PDB entry 8P8B | electron microscopy, 2.90 A resolution | chains 3 and i of the 38 polymer chains in the assembly

[Chain 3]
Molecule: 23S ribosomal RNA
Organism: Mycoplasmoides pneumoniae M129
Sequence (2907 nucleotides; each row starts with the number of its first residue):
     1 UACAAUAAGU UACUAAGGGC UUAUGGUGGA UGCCUUGGCA CUAAUAGGCG AUGAAGGACG
    61 UGUUAACCUG CGAUAAGCUU CGGGUAGGUG GUAAGAACCU CAGAUCCGGA GAUUUCCGAA
   121 UGGAGCAAUC CGGUAGUUGG AAACAGCUAU CAUUAAUUGA UGAAUAAAUA GUCAAUUAAA
   181 GCAAUACGUG GUGAAGUGAA ACAUCUCAGU AGCCACAGGA AAAGAAAACG AAUGUGAUUC
   241 CGUGUGUAGU GGCGAGCGAA AGCGGAACAG GCCAAACUUA UCAUUAGAUA GGGGUUGUAG
   301 GGCUUGCAAU GUGGACUUGA AAACGAUAGA AGAAGCUGUU GGAAAGCAGC GCGCAAAAGG
   361 GUGAUAGCCC CGUAUUUGAA AUUGUUUUCA UACCUAGCGA GAUCCCUGAG UAGCUCGGAA
   421 AACGUUAUUU UGAGUGAAUC UGCCCAGACC AUUGGGUAAG CCUAAAUACU AAUUAGUGAC
   481 CGAUAGCGAA ACAGUACCGU GAGGGAAAGG UGAAAAGAAC CCAGAGAUGG GAGUGAAAUA
   541 GAUUCUGAAA CCAUAUGCCU ACAACGUGUC AGAGCACAUU AAUGUGUGAU GGCGUGCGUU
   601 UUGAAGUAUG AGCCGGCGAG UUAUGAUAGC AAGCGUUAGU UAACCAGGAG AUGGGGAGCU
   661 GUAGCGAAAG CGAGUUUUAA AAGAGCGUUU GUUUGUUAUU AUAGACCCGA AACGGGUUGA
   721 GCUAGUCAUG AGCAGGUUGA AGGUUGAGUA ACAUCAACUG GAGGACCGAA CCGACUCUCG
   781 UUGAAACGAU AGCGGAUGAC UUGUGAUUAG GGGUGAAAUU CCAAUCGAAA UCCGUGAUAG
   841 CUGGUUCUCG UCGAAAUAGC UUUAAGGCUA GCGUGAGAUC ACAAAUAAGU GGAGGUAAAG
   901 CUACUGAAUG UAUGAUGGCG CCACCUAGGC GUACUGAAUA CAAUUAAACU CUGAAUGCCA
   961 UUUAUUUUAU UCUCGCAGUC AGACAGUGGG GGAUAAGCUU CAUUGUCAAG AGGGGAAGAG
  1021 CCCAGAUCAU UAAAUAAGGU CCCCAAAAUA UACUAAGUGG AAAAGGAUGU GAAAGUGCUA
  1081 AAACAGCAAG GAUGUUGGCU UAGAAGCAGC CAUCGUUUAA AGAGUGCGUA ACAGCUCACU
  1141 UGUCGAGUGU UUUUGCGCCG AAGAUGUAAC GGGGCUAAGU AUAUUACCGA AUUUAUGGAU
  1201 AAGAUUUAUA UCUUGUGGUA GACGAGCGUU GUAUUGGAGU UGAAGUCAAA GCGUGAGCAU
  1261 UGGUGGAUCC AAUACAAGUG AGAAUGCCGG CAUGAGUAAC GCUUGGGAGU GAGAAUCUCC
  1321 CAAACCGAUU GACUAAGGUU UCCUGGACCA GGGUCGUCCU UCCAGGGUUA GUCUGGACCU
  1381 AAGCUGAGGC UGAAAAGCGU AGGCGAUGGA CAACAGGUUA AUAUUCCUGU ACUUACAGUU
  1441 AGACUGAUGG AGUGACAAAG AAGGUUUUCC ACCCCCAUAA UUGGAUUUGG GGAUAAAUCA
  1501 UAAGGUGGUA CAAUAGGCAA AUCCGUUGUG CAUAACAUUG AGUGAUGAUG UCGAGUGAAU
  1561 GAGUGAUCAA GUAGCGAAGG UGGUAUUAAU CAUGCUUUCA AGAAAAGCUU CUAGGGUUAA
  1621 UCUAGCUGUA ACCAGUACCG AGAACGAACA CACGUAGUCA AGGAGAGGAU CCUAAGGUUA
  1681 GCGAGUGAAC UAUAGCCAAG GAACUCUGCA AAUUAACCCC GUAAGUUAGC GAGAAGGGGU
  1741 GCUUAUGUAA AAGUAAGCCG CAGUGAAGAA CGAGGGGGGA CUGUUUAACU AAAACACAAC
  1801 UCUAUGCCAA ACCGUAAGGU GAUGUAUAUG GGGUGACACC UGCCCAGUGC UGGAAGGUUA
  1861 AAGAAGGAGG UUAGCGCAAG CGAAGCUUUU AACUGAAGCC CCAGUGAACG GCGGCCGUAA
  1921 CUAUAACGGU CCUAAGGUAG CGAAAUUCCU AGUCGGGUAA AUUCCGUCCC GCUUGAAUGG
  1981 UGUAACCAUC UCUUGACUGU CUCGGCUAUA GACUCGGUGA AAUCCAGGUA CGGGUGAAGA
  2041 CACCCGUUAG GCGCAACGGG ACGGAAAGAC CCCGUGAAGC UUUACUGUAG CUUAAUAUUG
  2101 AUCAGGACAU UAUCAUGUAG AGAAUAGGUA GGAGCAAUCG AUGCAAGUUC GCUAGGACUU
  2161 GUUGAUGCGA AAGGUGGAAU ACUACCCUUG GUUGUGUGCU GUUCUAAUUG GUAACUGUUA
  2221 UCCAGUUUCA AGACAGUGUU AGGUGGGCAG UUUGACUGGG GCGGUCGCCU CCUAAAAGGU
  2281 AACGGAGGCG UACAAAGGUA CCUUCAGUAC GGUUGGAAAU CGUAUGUAGA GUGUAAUGGU
  2341 GUAAGGGUGC UUGACUGUGA GACAUACAGG UCGAACAGGU GAGAAAUCAG GUCAUAGUGA
  2401 UCCGGUGGUC CAGUAUGGAA UGGCCAUCGC UCAACGGAUA AAAGCUACUC CGGGGAUAAC
  2461 AGGCUGAUAC UGCCCAAGAG UUCAUAUCGA CGGCAGUGUU UGGCACCUCG AUGUCGACUC
  2521 AUCUCAUCCU CGAGCUGAAG CAGGUUCGAA GGGUUCGGCU GUUCGCCGAU UAAAGAGAUA
  2581 CGUGAGUUGG GUUCAAACCG UCGUGAGACA GGUUGGUCCC UAUCUAUUGU GCCCGUAGGA
  2641 AGAUUGAAGA GUGUUGCUUC UAGUACGAGA GGACCGAAGC GAGGACACCU CUUAUGCUCC
  2701 AGUUGUAGCG CCAGCUGCAC CGCUGGGUAG UAACGUGUCU AUUAGAUAAA CGCUGAAAGC
  2761 AUCUAAGUGU GAAACUAUCU CAAAGAUUAA UCUUCCCAUU UCGCAAGAAA GUAAGAGCCG
  2821 UCAAAGACGA UGACGUUGAU AGGUUACAGG UGUAAGCAUA GUGAUAUGUU GAGCUGAGUA
  2881 AUACUAAUUG CUCGAGGACU UAUUGGA
Unresolved in the structure: 1-7, 2901-2907
Modified / non-standard residues: 1MG (1N-methylguanosine-5'-monophosphate) at position 783; OMG (o2'-methylguanosine-5'-monophosphate) at position 2259; 2MA (2-methyladenosine-5'-monophosphate) at position 2511
Metal / ion sites: Mg2+ site 1: A16, G17; Mg2+ site 2: G196, U2251; Mg2+ site 3 near U197 (its only coordinating residue here); Mg2+ site 4: A201, C202; Mg2+ site 5 near A222 (its only coordinating residue here); Mg2+ site 6 near A331 (its only coordinating residue here); Mg2+ site 7 near A333 (its only coordinating residue here); Mg2+ site 8: U428, C445; Mg2+ site 9 near G442 (its only coordinating residue here); Mg2+ site 10: G447, A2415; Mg2+ site 11 near A458 (its only coordinating residue here); Mg2+ site 12: U484, A508; 128 more Mg2+ sites not listed; 1 more K+ sites not listed
Residues lining bound ligands:
  - chloramphenicol (CLM): G2068, A2069, A2459, C2460, 2MA_2511, U2512, G2513, U2514
  - pentane-1,5-diamine (N2P), molecule 1: C565, C593, G594, C2043, C2044, C2045
  - pentane-1,5-diamine (N2P), molecule 2: G721, C722, U804, G805, A806
  - pentane-1,5-diamine (N2P), molecule 3: 1MG_783, A784, A785, G1301, G1353, C1649
  - 1,4-diaminobutane (PUT), molecule 1: G620, U621, A698, U699, U700
  - 1,4-diaminobutane (PUT), molecule 2: A711, A712, G827, A828, U2449, C2450
  - 1,4-diaminobutane (PUT), molecule 3: U737, U738, G739, G761, A762, G763, A765, G1460, A1461
  - 1,4-diaminobutane (PUT), molecule 4: A1324, C1325, C1672, U1673, A2707, G2708, G2717, C2718
  - 1,4-diaminobutane (PUT), molecule 5: C1348, C1349, A1350, G1351, G1352, G1356, U1357, C1358
  - 1,4-diaminobutane (PUT), molecule 6: C1912, G1937, U1973, U1974, G1975, U2601
  - 1,4-diaminobutane (PUT), molecule 7: A2274, U2280, A2281
  - spermidine (SPD), molecule 1: U500, G1338, U1339, G1646, A1647
  - spermidine (SPD), molecule 2: A518, A519, C520, U528, G530, G531, A542, U543
  - spermidine (SPD), molecule 3: C593, C1044, A1045
  - spermidine (SPD), molecule 4: G594, U595, G1012, G1013, A1017, G1018, C2043
  - spermidine (SPD), molecule 5: G596, C597, G606, U607, U609, G610, A611, C2025, A2061, C2062, G2063, G2064
  - spermidine (SPD), molecule 6: U776, C777, U778, U2588, G2589, U2617, C2618
  - spermidine (SPD), molecule 7: G780, U781, A2585, G2586, U2587, C2620, U2621
  - spermidine (SPD), molecule 8: A865, A981, G982, OMG_2259, A2456, U2457
  - spermidine (SPD), molecule 9: U896, A897, A947, A948, C949, U950, U2273, A2274, A2275
  - spermidine (SPD), molecule 10: G1695, C2699, C2721, C2723, U2724, G2725, G2726
  - spermidine (SPD), molecule 11: U1707, G1708, C1992, U1993, U1994, C2559, U2560
  - spermidine (SPD), molecule 12: G1999, C2001, U2002, G2004, C2518, U2519
  - spermidine (SPD), molecule 13: C2031, G2032, G2033, G2034, A2040, C2041, A2042, C2043, C2044, G2059, G2060
  - spermidine (SPD), molecule 14: U2291, A2292, A2296, G2297, G2333, U2334, G2345, U2392, C2393, G2397
  - spermidine (SPD), molecule 15: C2689, U2693, A2694, U2695, G2696, G2727, U2728, A2729, G2730, U2731
  - spermidine (SPD), molecule 16: U2690, A2729, G2730, A2824, G2878, U2879
  - spermine (SPM), molecule 1: G618, A619, G620, U621, G1278, U1279, G1280
  - spermine (SPM), molecule 2: A724, G725, U801, G815, A816, A817, A818, U820, U1784, U1785
  - spermine (SPM), molecule 3: A1161, A1162, C2525, A2526, G2548, A2549, A2550

[Chain i]
Protein: 50S ribosomal protein L13
Organism: Mycoplasmoides pneumoniae M129
UniProtKB: P75178 (RL13_MYCPN); residue numbers follow UniProt; this construct covers 1-146
Amino-acid sequence (146 residues; row label = number of the first residue in the row):
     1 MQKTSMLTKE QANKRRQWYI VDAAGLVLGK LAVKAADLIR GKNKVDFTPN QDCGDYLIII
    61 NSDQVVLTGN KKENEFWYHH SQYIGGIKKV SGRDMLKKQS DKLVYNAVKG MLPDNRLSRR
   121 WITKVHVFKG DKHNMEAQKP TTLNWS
Unresolved in the structure: 1-2

[Interface between chain 3 and chain i]
Residue-residue contacts - 93 pairs, chain 3 then chain i:
  A8(3) with Asn134(i), sugar contact; Met135(i), sugar contact; Gln138(i), hydrogen bond to the sugar
  G9(3) with Trp18(i), sugar contact; His126(i), phosphate contact; Met135(i), sugar contact; Gln138(i), sugar contact
  U10(3) with Arg16(i), sugar contact; Tyr56(i), sugar contact
  C562(3) with Arg119(i), phosphate contact; Arg120(i), hydrogen bond to the sugar
  A563(3) with Arg116(i), hydrogen bond to the phosphate; Arg119(i), salt bridge to the phosphate
  A564(3) with Arg116(i), salt bridge to the phosphate; Arg119(i), salt bridge to the phosphate
  G572(3) with Met6(i), phosphate contact; Lys9(i), sugar contact; Asn50(i), sugar contact
  A573(3) with Gln11(i), sugar contact; Ala12(i), sugar contact
  G574(3) with Gln11(i), phosphate contact
  U583(3) with Lys3(i), base contact
  A589(3) with Gln51(i), hydrogen bond to the base
  U590(3) with Asn50(i), hydrogen bond to the sugar; Arg116(i), salt bridge to the phosphate; Leu117(i), sugar contact
  G591(3) with Pro49(i), hydrogen bond to the sugar; Asn50(i), sugar contact; Asn115(i), hydrogen bond to the phosphate; Arg116(i), hydrogen bond to the phosphate; Leu117(i), hydrogen bond to the phosphate
  G592(3) with Asn115(i), hydrogen bond to the phosphate
  U1031(3) with Thr4(i), sugar contact; Leu7(i), base contact
  A1032(3) with Thr4(i), hydrogen bond to the phosphate
  C1041(3) with Val33(i), base contact
  C1042(3) with Asp37(i), sugar contact; Met111(i), hydrogen bond to the sugar
  C1043(3) with Arg40(i), salt bridge to the phosphate; Lys42(i), salt bridge to the phosphate; Met111(i), sugar contact; Leu112(i), sugar contact; Pro113(i), phosphate contact
  C1044(3) with Pro113(i), phosphate contact
  A1045(3) with Lys42(i), salt bridge to the phosphate
  G1057(3) with Lys71(i), hydrogen bond to the base; Asn74(i), hydrogen bond to the phosphate; Glu75(i), base contact
  G1166(3) with His80(i), salt bridge to the phosphate; Gln82(i), base contact; Ile84(i), phosphate contact; Gly85(i), hydrogen bond to the phosphate
  U1167(3) with Tyr78(i), sugar contact; Ile87(i), sugar contact
  G1172(3) with Gly110(i), base contact
  G1173(3) with Val33(i), base contact; Ala107(i), hydrogen bond to the sugar; Gly110(i), sugar contact; Met111(i), hydrogen bond to the base
  G1174(3) with Gly29(i), hydrogen bond to the phosphate; Trp77(i), hydrogen bond to the phosphate; Ala107(i), phosphate contact; Met111(i), sugar contact
  C1175(3) with Val27(i), phosphate contact; Leu28(i), phosphate contact; Gly29(i), hydrogen bond to the phosphate; Lys30(i), phosphate contact; Lys71(i), salt bridge to the phosphate
  U1176(3) with Val27(i), phosphate contact; Thr68(i), hydrogen bond to the phosphate; Lys71(i), salt bridge to the phosphate
  A1178(3) with Gly29(i), hydrogen bond to the base; Lys30(i), hydrogen bond to the base; Val33(i), base contact
  G2046(3) with Asp114(i), phosphate contact
  U2047(3) with Lys109(i), salt bridge to the phosphate
  U2048(3) with Gln82(i), hydrogen bond to the sugar
  U2522(3) with Ile84(i), sugar contact
  C2523(3) with Ile84(i), phosphate contact
  A2647(3) with Lys102(i), sugar contact
  A2648(3) with His79(i), hydrogen bond to the phosphate
  G2649(3) with His79(i), salt bridge to the phosphate; Ser81(i), phosphate contact; Lys88(i), phosphate contact
  A2650(3) with Ser81(i), hydrogen bond to the phosphate; Tyr83(i), sugar contact; Gly86(i), phosphate contact
  A2746(3) with Arg93(i), hydrogen bond to the sugar
  U2776(3) with Lys88(i), salt bridge to the phosphate; Lys98(i), sugar contact
  U2788(3) with Tyr105(i), base contact; Arg120(i), salt bridge to the phosphate; Thr123(i), phosphate contact
Interface residues without a listed pair, chain 3 (50 interface residues in all): A571, A1046, A1168, C2031, A2049, U2628, U2747, U2787
Interface residues without a listed pair, chain i (62 interface residues in all): Ser5, Leu67, Gly69, Asn106

[Overview]
The interface between chain 3 and chain i involves 50 residues on one side and 62 on the other, with 27
hydrogen bonds and 14 salt bridges. Among the polar pairs are A589(3)-Gln51(i), G1057(3)-Lys71(i) and
G1173(3)-Met111(i).
Here chain 3 is 23S ribosomal RNA and chain i is 50S ribosomal protein L13, both from Mycoplasmoides
pneumoniae M129. Entry 8P8B (Mycoplasma pneumoniae large ribosomal subunit in chloramphenicol-treated cells)
was determined by electron microscopy (same publication as 8P6P, 8P7X, 8P7Y, 8P8V and 8P8W).
